PDB entry 7L0S | electron microscopy, 4.50 A resolution (low resolution: residue-level contacts below are approximate; hydrogen-bond / salt-bridge calls are withheld) | chains B and G of the 5 polymer chains in the assembly

Chain B:
Name: Guanine nucleotide-binding protein G(I)/G(S)/G(T) subunit beta-1
From: Homo sapiens
UniProtKB: P62873 (GBB1_HUMAN); residue numbers follow UniProt; this construct covers 2-340
Chain sequence (361 residues; numbered -20 to 340; the number before each row is that of its first residue; numbers below 1 keep their minus sign (Met-20 is residue -20)):
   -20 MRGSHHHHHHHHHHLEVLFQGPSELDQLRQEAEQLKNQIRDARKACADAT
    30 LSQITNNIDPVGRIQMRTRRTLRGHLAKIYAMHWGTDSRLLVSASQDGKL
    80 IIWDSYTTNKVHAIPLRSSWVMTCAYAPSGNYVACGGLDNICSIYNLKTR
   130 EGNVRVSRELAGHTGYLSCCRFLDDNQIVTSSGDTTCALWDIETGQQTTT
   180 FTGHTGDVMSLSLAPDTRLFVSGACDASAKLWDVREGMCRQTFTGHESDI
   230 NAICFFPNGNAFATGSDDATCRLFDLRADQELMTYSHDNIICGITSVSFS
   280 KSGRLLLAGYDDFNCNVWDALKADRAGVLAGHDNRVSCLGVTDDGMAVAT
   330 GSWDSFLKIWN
Unresolved in the structure: -20 to 29
Sequence notes: initiating methionine (-20); expression tag (-19 to 1)
UniProt features mapped onto this chain:
  - modified residue: Ser2 (N-acetylserine), His266 (Phosphohistidine)
  - natural variant: Leu30 (L30F: In MRD42; uncertain significance), Arg52 (R52G: In MRD42), Gly64 (G64V: In MRD42), Asp76 (D76E: In MRD42; D76G: In MRD42), Gly77 (G77S: In MRD42), Lys78 (K78R: In MRD42), Ile80 (I80N: In MRD42; I80T: In MRD42), His91 (H91R: In MRD42; uncertain significance), Ala92 (A92T: In MRD42), Pro94 (P94S: In MRD42), Leu95 (L95P: In MRD42), Arg96 (R96L: In MRD42), 5 further natural variant entries in UniProt

Chain G:
Name: Guanine nucleotide-binding protein G(T) subunit gamma-T1
From: Homo sapiens
UniProtKB: P63211 (GBG1_HUMAN); residues 2-74 here = UniProt positions 2-74
Chain sequence (83 residues; each row starts with the number of its first residue; numbers below 1 keep their minus sign (Met-8 is residue -8)):
    -8 MYPYDVPDYAPVINIEDLTEKDKLKMEVDQLKKEVTLERMLVSKCCEEVR
    42 DYVEERSGEDPLVKGIPEDKNPFKELKGGCVIS
Unresolved in the structure: -8 to 30, 70-74
Sequence notes: initiating methionine (-8); expression tag (-7 to 1)
UniProt features mapped onto this chain:
  - modified residue: Cys71 (Cysteine methyl ester)
  - lipidation: Cys71 (S-farnesyl cysteine)

How chain B and chain G interact:
Pairs across the interface (47):
  Leu30(B) - Cys37(G)
  Thr34(B) - Arg41(G)
  Ile37(B) - Glu45(G)
  Val40(B) - Val54(G)
  Met45(B) - Leu53(G)
  Arg48(B) - Glu66(G)
  Arg49(B) - Pro63(G)
  Arg49(B) - Phe64(G)
  Arg49(B) - Lys65(G)
  Ser84(B) - Phe64(G)
  Tyr85(B) - Pro63(G)
  Tyr85(B) - Phe64(G)
  Phe235(B) - Val40(G)
  Phe235(B) - Tyr43(G)
  Asn237(B) - Tyr43(G)
  Asp254(B) - Cys36(G)
  Arg256(B) - Met31(G)
  Arg256(B) - Cys36(G)
  Arg256(B) - Glu39(G)
  Ala257(B) - Met31(G)
  Ala257(B) - Val33(G)
  Ala257(B) - Cys36(G)
  Leu261(B) - Val33(G)
  Leu261(B) - Cys37(G)
  Ser279(B) - Asp51(G)
  Lys280(B) - Asp51(G)
  Ser281(B) - Val44(G)
  Ser281(B) - Arg47(G)
  Ser281(B) - Ser48(G)
  Ser281(B) - Asp51(G)
  Gly282(B) - Val44(G)
  Arg283(B) - Val44(G)
  Arg283(B) - Glu45(G)
  Arg283(B) - Val54(G)
  Leu300(B) - Arg41(G)
  Leu300(B) - Val44(G)
  Asp323(B) - Pro52(G)
  Gly324(B) - Pro52(G)
  Gly324(B) - Leu53(G)
  Met325(B) - Pro52(G)
  Met325(B) - Leu53(G)
  Met325(B) - Pro63(G)
  Ala326(B) - Phe64(G)
  Asn340(B) - Leu53(G)
  Asn340(B) - Ile57(G)
  Asn340(B) - Asn62(G)
  Asn340(B) - Phe64(G)
Other interface residues (no listed pair), chain B (31 interface residues in all): Ile33, Asn239, Leu284, Val327, Ile338
Other interface residues (no listed pair), chain G (24 interface residues in all): Lys35, Glu38

Overview:
31 residues of chain B and 24 residues of chain G are in contact.
Chain B is Guanine nucleotide-binding protein G(I)/G(S)/G(T) subunit beta-1 and chain G is Guanine
nucleotide-binding protein G(T) subunit gamma-T1, both from Homo sapiens; the structure, Structure of
NTS-NTSR1-Gi complex in lipid nanodisc, noncanonical state, with AHD, was determined by electron microscopy
(same publication as 7L0P, 7L0Q and 7L0R).
